PDB entry 5B0T | X-ray diffraction, 2.00 A resolution | chain A

Chain A:
Name: E3 ubiquitin-protein ligase ipaH9.8
Source organism: Shigella flexneri
Notes: EC 6.3.2.-
UniProt: Q8VSC3 (IPA9_SHIFL); residue numbers follow UniProt; this construct covers 22-244
Amino-acid sequence (224 residues; numbered 21 to 244; the number before each row is that of its first residue):
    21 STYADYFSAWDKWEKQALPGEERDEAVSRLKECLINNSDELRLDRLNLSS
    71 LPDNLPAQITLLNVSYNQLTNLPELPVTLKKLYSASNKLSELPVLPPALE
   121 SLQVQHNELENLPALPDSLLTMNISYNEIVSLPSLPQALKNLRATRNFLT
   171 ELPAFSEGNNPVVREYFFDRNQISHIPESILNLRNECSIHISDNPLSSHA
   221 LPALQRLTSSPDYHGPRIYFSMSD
Not modelled in the structure: 176-179
Sequence notes: expression tag (21)
Swiss-Prot annotation at these positions:
  - region: Ser243, Asp244 (Linker)
  - site (Sensor for substrate-binding): Arg166, Phe187
  - natural variant: Pro222 (P222Q: In plasmid pWR100, plasmid pWR501, plasmid pSF5 and plasmid pINV_F6_M1382)
  - mutagenesis: Leu50 (L50A: Abolished ability to bind and ubiquitinate host GBP1; when associated with A-62 and A-83), Arg62 (R62A: Abolished ability to bind and ubiquitinate host GBP1; when associated with A-50 and A-83), Asn83 (N83A: Abolished ability to bind and ubiquitinate host GBP1; when associated with A-50 and A-62), Tyr86 to Gln88 (Decreased ability to ubiquitinate host GBP1), His126 (H126A: Decreased ability to ubiquitinate host GBP1; when associated with A-146), Tyr146 (Y146A: Decreased ability to ubiquitinate host GBP1; when associated with A-126 or A-190), Arg163 (R163A: Abolishes proteasomal degradation of host proteins; when associated with A-187 and A-210), Arg166 (R166A: Strongly reduced ability to ubiquitinate host GBP1), Phe187 (F187A: Abolishes proteasomal degradation of host proteins; when associated with A-163 and A-210), Arg190 (R190A: Decreased ability to ubiquitinate host GBP1; when associated with A-146), Ile196 (I196A: Does not affect autoinhibition in absence of substrate; I196D: Reduced autoinhibition in absence of substrate), Glu198 (E198A: Does not affect autoinhibition in absence of substrate), 4 further mutagenesis entries in UniProt
Reported in the primary citation:
  - specificity-determining residues: Arg62, Lys101, Arg163, Arg166, Arg190 (by similarity / conservation)

In short:
From UniProt: 18 mutagenesis sites. The paper reports specificity determinants Arg62, Lys101 and Arg163 among
others.
Chain A is E3 ubiquitin-protein ligase ipaH9.8 (Shigella flexneri); the structure, Structure of Shigella
effector LRR domain, was determined by X-ray diffraction (same publication as 5B0N).
